PDB entry 5WEM | electron microscopy, 6.10 A resolution (low resolution: residue-level contacts below are approximate; hydrogen-bond / salt-bridge calls are withheld) | chains B and C of the 4 polymer chains in the assembly

Chain B (and C):
Name: Chimera of Glutamate receptor 2, Germ cell-specific gene 1-like protein
Organism: Rattus norvegicus
Notes: fragment: UNP P19491 residues 25-847 and UNP D3Z7H4 residues 2-238 linked via LINKER GTG; chain C of this document is another copy of the same molecule, construct and numbering; everything in this record applies to it too
UniProt: chimeric construct of P19491, D3Z7H4: residues 10-826 from P19491 (GRIA2_RAT), isoform P19491-2 positions 25-841 (UniProt number = residue number + 15); residues 1002-1238 from D3Z7H4 positions 2-238 (UniProt number = residue number - 1000)
Chain sequence (1057 residues; numbered 10 to 1238; 172 numbers in that range are skipped by the numbering (no residue carries them; nothing is unmodelled there); the number before each row is that of its first residue):
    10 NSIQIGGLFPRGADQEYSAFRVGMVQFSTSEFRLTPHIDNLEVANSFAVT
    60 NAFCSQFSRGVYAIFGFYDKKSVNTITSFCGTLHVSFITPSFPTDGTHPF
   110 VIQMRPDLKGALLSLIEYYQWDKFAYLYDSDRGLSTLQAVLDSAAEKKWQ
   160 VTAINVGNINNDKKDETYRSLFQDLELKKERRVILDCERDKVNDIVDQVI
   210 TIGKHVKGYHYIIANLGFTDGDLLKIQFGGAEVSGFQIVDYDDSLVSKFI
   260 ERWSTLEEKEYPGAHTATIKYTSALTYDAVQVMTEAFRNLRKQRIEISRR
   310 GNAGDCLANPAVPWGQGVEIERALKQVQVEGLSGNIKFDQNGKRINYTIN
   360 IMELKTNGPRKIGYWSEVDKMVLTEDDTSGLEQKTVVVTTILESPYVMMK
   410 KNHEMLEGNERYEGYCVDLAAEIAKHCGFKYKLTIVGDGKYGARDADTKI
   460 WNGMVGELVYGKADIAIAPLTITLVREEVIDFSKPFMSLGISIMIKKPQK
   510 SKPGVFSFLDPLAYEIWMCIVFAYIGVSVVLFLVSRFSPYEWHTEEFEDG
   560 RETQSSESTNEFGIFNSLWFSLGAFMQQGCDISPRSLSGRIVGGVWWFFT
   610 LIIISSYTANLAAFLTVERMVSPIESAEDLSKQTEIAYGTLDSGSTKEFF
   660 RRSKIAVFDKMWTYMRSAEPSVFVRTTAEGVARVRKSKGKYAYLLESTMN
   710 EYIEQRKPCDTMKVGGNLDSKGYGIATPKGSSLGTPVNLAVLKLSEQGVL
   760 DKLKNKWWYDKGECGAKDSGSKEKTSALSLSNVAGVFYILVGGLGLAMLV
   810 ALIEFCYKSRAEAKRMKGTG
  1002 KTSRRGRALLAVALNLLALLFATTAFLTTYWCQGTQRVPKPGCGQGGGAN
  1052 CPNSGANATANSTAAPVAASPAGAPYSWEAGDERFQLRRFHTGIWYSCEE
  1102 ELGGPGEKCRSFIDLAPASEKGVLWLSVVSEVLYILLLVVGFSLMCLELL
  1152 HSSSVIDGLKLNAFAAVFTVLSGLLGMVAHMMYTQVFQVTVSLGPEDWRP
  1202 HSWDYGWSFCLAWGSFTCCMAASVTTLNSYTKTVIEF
Disordered / not traced: 545-572, 818-829, 1002-1238 (chain C: 545-572, 821-829, 1041-1085, 1102-1106, 1155-1157, 1234-1238)
Disulfide bonds: Cys63-Cys315, Cys718-Cys773
Sequence notes: engineered mutation Glu241 (Asn256 in P19491), Leu382 (Val397 in P19491), Glu384 (Gly405 in P19491), Asp385 (Asn406 in P19491), Gln392 (Asn413 in P19491), Leu1151 (Val151 in D3Z7H4); linker (827-829)
UniProt features mapped onto this chain:
  - glycosylation: Asn355 (N-linked (GlcNAc...) asparagine)

Interface between chain B and chain C:
Pairs across the interface (87; chain B residue first):
  Thr482(B) - Glu755(C)
  Leu483(B) - Leu748(C)
  Leu483(B) - Leu751(C)
  Leu483(B) - Lys752(C)
  Leu483(B) - Glu755(C)
  Glu486(B) - Lys493(C)
  Glu486(B) - Asn747(C)
  Glu486(B) - Leu751(C)
  Glu487(B) - Leu748(C)
  Phe491(B) - Lys493(C)
  Ser492(B) - Lys493(C)
  Lys493(B) - Glu486(C)
  Lys493(B) - Phe491(C)
  Lys493(B) - Ser492(C)
  Pro494(B) - Pro494(C)
  Ser497(B) - Ser497(C)
  Asp519(B) - Ala786(C)
  Pro520(B) - Ala786(C)
  Pro520(B) - Leu787(C)
  Ala522(B) - Ala786(C)
  Ile525(B) - Leu787(C)
  Ile525(B) - Leu789(C)
  Val539(B) - Leu803(C)
  Val539(B) - Ala806(C)
  Leu542(B) - Met807(C)
  Gly582(B) - Gln587(C)
  Ala583(B) - Gln587(C)
  Met585(B) - Gln587(C)
  Gln586(B) - Gln586(C)
  Gln586(B) - Gln587(C)
  Gly588(B) - Gln587(C)
  Cys589(B) - Gln587(C)
  Ser592(B) - Trp578(C)
  Ser592(B) - Asp590(C)
  Arg594(B) - Trp578(C)
  Ser595(B) - Phe574(C)
  Leu596(B) - Glu813(C)
  Ser597(B) - Val809(C)
  Arg599(B) - Trp578(C)
  Val601(B) - Gly802(C)
  Gly603(B) - Leu581(C)
  Trp605(B) - Leu799(C)
  Trp606(B) - Leu581(C)
  Trp606(B) - Phe584(C)
  Trp606(B) - Met585(C)
  Trp606(B) - Gln586(C)
  Trp606(B) - Gln587(C)
  Phe607(B) - Phe584(C)
  Phe607(B) - Met585(C)
  Phe608(B) - Val795(C)
  Phe608(B) - Phe796(C)
  Leu610(B) - Met585(C)
  Leu610(B) - Gln586(C)
  Ile611(B) - Phe517(C)
  Ile611(B) - Tyr616(C)
  Ser614(B) - Thr617(C)
  Ser615(B) - Leu620(C)
  Ala618(B) - Leu620(C)
  Ala618(B) - Ala621(C)
  Ala618(B) - Leu624(C)
  Asn619(B) - Leu624(C)
  Asn619(B) - Ala786(C)
  Asn619(B) - Leu787(C)
  Ala622(B) - Leu624(C)
  Ala622(B) - Thr625(C)
  Phe623(B) - Arg628(C)
  Phe623(B) - Ala786(C)
  Thr625(B) - Thr625(C)
  Val626(B) - Thr625(C)
  Val626(B) - Arg628(C)
  Val626(B) - Met629(C)
  Arg628(B) - Arg628(C)
  Arg628(B) - Thr784(C)
  Val630(B) - Thr784(C)
  Glu634(B) - Lys781(C)
  Arg661(B) - Glu755(C)
  Arg661(B) - Gln756(C)
  Ile664(B) - Asn764(C)
  Leu727(B) - Asp760(C)
  Asn747(B) - Glu486(C)
  Leu748(B) - Leu483(C)
  Leu751(B) - Leu483(C)
  Leu751(B) - Glu486(C)
  Glu755(B) - Leu483(C)
  Glu755(B) - Arg661(C)
  Lys776(B) - Ser635(C)
  Lys776(B) - Glu637(C)
Other interface residues (no listed pair), chain B (65 interface residues in all): Cys528, Ala532, Gly535, Gln587, Ile600, Pro632, Asp728, Ser729, Lys752, Gln756, Asp760
Other interface residues (no listed pair), chain C (58 interface residues in all): Thr482, Glu487, Gly588, Leu727, Ser729, Lys783, Ser788, Val792, Leu805

Summary:
65 residues of chain B face 58 of chain C across their interface.
Both chains are Chimera of Glutamate receptor 2, Germ cell-specific gene 1-like protein (Rattus norvegicus).
Entry 5WEM (GluA2 bound to GSG1L in digitonin, state 1) was determined by electron microscopy, deposited
together with 5WEK, 5WEL, 5WEN and 5WEO.
